PDB entry 7JZ2 | electron microscopy, 2.50 A resolution | chains D and H of the 12 polymer chains in the assembly

# Chain D (and H)
Protein: Succinate dehydrogenase hydrophobic membrane anchor subunit
Organism: Escherichia coli
Notes: chain H of this document is another copy of the same molecule, construct and numbering; everything in this record applies to it too
UniProt: I2WBK2 (I2WBK2_ECOLX); numbering as in UniProt (aligned over 1-115)
Amino-acid sequence (115 residues; row label = number of the first residue in the row):
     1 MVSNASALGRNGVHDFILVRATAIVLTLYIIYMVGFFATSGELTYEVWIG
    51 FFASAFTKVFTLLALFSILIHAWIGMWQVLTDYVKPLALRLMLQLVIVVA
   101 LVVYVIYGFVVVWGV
Not modelled in the structure: 1-2
Metal / ion sites: heme Fe: His71 (shared with 1 residue of chain C)
Ligand contacts:
  - 1,2-Distearoyl-sn-glycerophosphoethanolamine (3PE): Tyr29, Ile30, Met33, Phe37, Gly41, Glu42, Leu43, Trp48
  - heme (HEM): Val19, Arg20, Ala23, Leu26, Thr27, Ile30, Ile68, His71, Ala72, Gly75, Met76, Gln78, Val79

# Interface between chain D and chain H
Pairs across the interface (19):
  Arg10(D) with Ser3(H); Ala5(H); Ala7(H), hydrogen bond (side chain-backbone); Gly9(H), hydrogen bond (side chain-backbone)
  Asn11(D) with Ala5(H)
  Val13(D) with Ala5(H), hydrophobic
  His14(D) with Ala5(H), hydrogen bond (side chain-backbone)
  Ala21(D) with Leu95(H), hydrophobic
  Lys58(D) with Val110(H); Trp113(H)
  Val59(D) with Ile106(H), hydrophobic; Tyr107(H)
  Leu62(D) with Ile106(H), hydrophobic
  Leu63(D) with Val99(H), hydrophobic; Val102(H), hydrophobic; Val103(H), hydrophobic; Ile106(H)
  Val112(D) with Trp113(H)
  Trp113(D) with Trp113(H), hydrophobic
Other interface residues (no listed pair), chain D (13 interface residues in all): Ile17, Ala55
Other interface residues (no listed pair), chain H (14 interface residues in all): Asn4, Leu91

# Overview
13 residues of chain D and 14 residues of chain H are in contact, with 3 hydrogen bonds. Polar pairs include
Arg10(D)-Ala7(H), Arg10(D)-Gly9(H) and His14(D)-Ala5(H). Chain D binds
1,2-Distearoyl-sn-glycerophosphoethanolamine and heme.
Chain D and chain H are both Succinate dehydrogenase hydrophobic membrane anchor subunit (Escherichia coli);
the structure, Succinate: quinone oxidoreductase SQR from E.coli K12, was determined by electron microscopy
(same publication as 6WTI and 6WU6).
